6BRY - chains C and E of the 6 polymer chains in the assembly; structure by X-ray diffraction, 2.70 A resolution.

== Chain C ==
Molecule: Tubulin alpha-1B chain
Source organism: Sus scrofa
Reference sequence: Q2XVP4 (TBA1B_PIG); residue numbers follow UniProt; this construct covers 1-450
Amino-acid sequence (450 residues; row label = number of the first residue in the row):
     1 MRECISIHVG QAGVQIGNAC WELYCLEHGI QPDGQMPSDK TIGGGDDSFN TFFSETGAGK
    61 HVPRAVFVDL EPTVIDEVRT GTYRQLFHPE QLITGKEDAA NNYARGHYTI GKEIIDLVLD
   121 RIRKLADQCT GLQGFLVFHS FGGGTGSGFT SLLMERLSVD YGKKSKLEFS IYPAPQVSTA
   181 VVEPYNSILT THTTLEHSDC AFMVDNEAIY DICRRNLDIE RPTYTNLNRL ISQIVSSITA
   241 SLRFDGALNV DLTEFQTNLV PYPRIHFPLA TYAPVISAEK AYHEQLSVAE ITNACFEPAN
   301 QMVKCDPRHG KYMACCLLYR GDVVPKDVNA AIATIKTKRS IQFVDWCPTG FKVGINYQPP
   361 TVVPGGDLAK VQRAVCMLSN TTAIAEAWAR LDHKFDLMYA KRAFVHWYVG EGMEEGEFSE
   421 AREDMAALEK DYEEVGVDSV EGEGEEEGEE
Disordered / not traced: 441-450
Metal / ion sites: Ca2+: Asp39, Thr41, Gly44, Glu55
Ligand contacts:
  - GK9 (1-(2-chlorofuro[3,2-d]pyrimidin-4-yl)-6-methoxy-1,2,3,4-tetrahydroquinoline): Asn101, Thr179, Ala180, Val181
  - GTP (guanosine-5'-triphosphate): Gly10, Gln11, Ala12, Gln15, Ile16, Asp69, Asp98, Ala99, Ala100, Asn101, Ser140, Gly142, Gly143, Gly144, Thr145, Gly146, Ile171, Pro173, Val177, Ser178, Thr179, Glu183, Asn206, Tyr224, Leu227, Asn228, Ile231
Curated features (UniProtKB/Swiss-Prot):
  - motif: Met1 to Cys4 (MREC motif)
  - active site: Glu254
  - binding site (GTP): Gly10, Gln11, Ala12, Gln15, Glu71, Ala99, Ser140, Gly143, Gly144, Thr145, Gly146, Thr179, Glu183, Asn206, Tyr224, Asn228, Leu252
  - binding site (Mg(2+)): Glu71
  - modified residue: Lys40 (N6,N6,N6-trimethyllysine), Ser48 (Phosphoserine), Ser232 (Phosphoserine), Tyr282 (3'-nitrotyrosine), Arg339 (Omega-N-methylarginine), Ser439 (Phosphoserine), Glu443 (5-glutamyl polyglutamate), Glu445 (5-glutamyl polyglutamate)
  - cross-link (Glycyl lysine isopeptide (Lys-Gly)): Lys326 (interchain with G-Cter in ubiquitin), Lys370 (interchain with G-Cter in ubiquitin)

== Chain E ==
Molecule: Stathmin-4
Source organism: Homo sapiens
Reference sequence: Q9H169 (STMN4_HUMAN); residues 5-145 here correspond to UniProt positions 49-189 (UniProt number = residue number + 44)
Amino-acid sequence (143 residues; row label = number of the first residue in the row):
     3 MADMEVIELN KCTSGQSFEV ILKPPSFDGV PEFNASLPRR RDPSLEEIQK KLEAAEERRK
    63 YQEAELLKHL AEKREHEREV IQKAIEENNN FIKMAKEKLA QKMESNKENR EAHLAAMLER
   123 LQEKDKHAEE VRKNKELKEE ASR
Disordered / not traced: 3-5, 29-43, 142-145
Differences from the reference sequence: expression tag (3-4)
Curated features (UniProtKB/Swiss-Prot):
  - modified residue: Ser46 (Phosphoserine)

== Chain C / chain E interface ==
Residue-residue contacts (32):
  His107(C) - Lys104(E)
  His107(C) - Met105(E)
  Tyr108(C) - Lys104(E)
  Tyr108(C) - Met105(E)  hydrophobic
  Tyr108(C) - Asn108(E)
  Thr109(C) - Arg112(E)
  Lys112(C) - Met105(E)
  Glu155(C) - Leu101(E)
  Glu155(C) - Lys104(E)  salt bridge
  Arg156(C) - Leu101(E)
  Ser158(C) - Phe93(E)
  Ser158(C) - Ile94(E)
  Val159(C) - Ile94(E)
  Val159(C) - Ala97(E)  hydrophobic
  Val159(C) - Lys98(E)
  Gly162(C) - Asn90(E)
  Gly162(C) - Ile94(E)
  Lys163(C) - Asn90(E)
  Lys163(C) - Phe93(E)
  Thr193(C) - Lys104(E)
  Glu196(C) - Phe93(E)
  His197(C) - Phe93(E)
  Gly410(C) - Arg112(E)
  Gly410(C) - His115(E)  hydrogen bond (backbone-side chain)
  Glu411(C) - Asn108(E)
  Glu411(C) - Arg112(E)  salt bridge
  Gly412(C) - Asn108(E)  hydrogen bond (backbone-side chain)
  Gly412(C) - Asn111(E)  hydrogen bond (backbone-side chain)
  Gly412(C) - Arg112(E)
  Met413(C) - Asn108(E)
  Glu414(C) - Ser107(E)  hydrogen bond
  Glu414(C) - Asn111(E)  hydrogen bond
Interface residues without a listed pair, chain C (19 interface residues in all): Leu152

== Summary ==
19 residues of chain C face 13 of chain E across their interface; the contacts include 5 hydrogen bonds and 2
salt bridges. Polar contacts include Glu155(C)-Lys104(E), Glu411(C)-Arg112(E) and Gly410(C)-His115(E). Ligands
of chain C: GTP and compound GK9.
Chain C is Tubulin alpha-1B chain (Sus scrofa) and chain E is Stathmin-4 (Homo sapiens); the structure,
Tubulin-RB3_SLD-TTL in complex with heterocyclic pyrimidine compound 6a, was determined by X-ray diffraction
together with 6BR1, 6BRF and 6BS2 from the same study.
